Entry 1KMB (X-ray diffraction, 2.10 A resolution); this record covers chains 2 and 3 of the 3 polymer chains in the assembly.

# Chain 2 (and 3)
Name: Mannose-binding protein-A
Organism: Rattus norvegicus
Notes: fragment: clostripain fragment; chain 3 of this document is another copy of the same molecule, construct and numbering; everything in this record applies to it too
UniProt: P19999 (MBL1_RAT); residues 73-221 here correspond to UniProt positions 90-238 (UniProt number = residue number + 17)
Sequence (149 residues; row label = number of the first residue in the row):
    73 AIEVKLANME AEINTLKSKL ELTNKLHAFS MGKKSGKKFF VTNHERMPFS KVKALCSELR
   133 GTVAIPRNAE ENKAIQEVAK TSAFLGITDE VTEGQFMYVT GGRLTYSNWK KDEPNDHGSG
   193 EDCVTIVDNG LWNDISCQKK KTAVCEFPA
Disulfides: Cys128-Cys217, Cys195-Cys209
Differences from the reference sequence: engineered mutation Lys211 (Ala228 in P19999), Lys212 (Ser229 in P19999), Lys213 (His230 in P19999)
Metal / ion sites: Ca2+ site 1: Asp161, Glu165, Asp188, Glu193, Asp194; Ca2+ site 2: Glu165, Asp194; Ca2+ site 3: Glu185, Asn187, Glu193, Asn205, Asp206
Curated features (UniProtKB/Swiss-Prot):
  - region: Glu185 to Glu193 (Calcium-dependent carbohydrate binding)
  - binding site (Ca(2+)): Asp161, Glu165, Glu185, Asn187, Asp188, Glu193, Asp194, Asn205, Asp206

# Interface between chain 2 and chain 3
Pairs across the interface - 43 pairs, chain 2 then chain 3:
  Ile74(2) with Ile74(3), hydrophobic; Glu75(3); Leu78(3), hydrophobic
  Leu78(2) with Leu78(3), hydrophobic
  Met81(2) with Leu78(3); Met81(3), hydrophobic; Glu82(3); Ile85(3), hydrophobic
  Glu84(2) with Lys89(3), salt bridge
  Ile85(2) with Ile85(3), hydrophobic
  Leu88(2) with Leu88(3), hydrophobic; Lys89(3); Leu92(3), hydrophobic
  Lys91(2) with Leu92(3); Asn96(3)
  Leu92(2) with Leu92(3), hydrophobic
  Leu94(2) with Glu130(3); Leu131(3), hydrophobic; Arg132(3)
  Thr95(2) with Leu92(3); Asn96(3), hydrogen bond
  Lys97(2) with Glu130(3), salt bridge; Leu131(3)
  Leu98(2) with His99(3); Met103(3), hydrophobic; Leu131(3); Phe219(3), hydrophobic
  His99(2) with His99(3)
  Phe101(2) with Val113(3); Thr114(3); Asn115(3); Leu127(3), hydrophobic; Leu131(3), hydrophobic; Ala215(3); Cys217(3), hydrophobic
  Ser102(2) with His99(3), hydrogen bond; Met103(3); Val113(3)
  Gly104(2) with Asn115(3)
  Lys105(2) with Asn115(3), hydrogen bond (backbone-side chain)
  Lys106(2) with Asn115(3), hydrogen bond (side chain-backbone); Glu117(3)
  Ser107(2) with Glu117(3), hydrogen bond
Also at the interface, not in a pair above, chain 2 (20 interface residues in all): Lys77
Also at the interface, not in a pair above, chain 3 (27 interface residues in all): Glu93, Thr95, His116, Met119

# Summary
The interface between chain 2 and chain 3 involves 20 residues on one side and 27 on the other, with 5
hydrogen bonds and 2 salt bridges. Polar pairs include Glu84(2)-Lys89(3), Lys97(2)-Glu130(3) and
Thr95(2)-Asn96(3). From UniProt: 9 Ca2+-binding residues on chain 2.
Both chains are Mannose-binding protein-A (Rattus norvegicus). Entry 1KMB (Selectin-like mutant of
mannose-binding protein A) was determined by X-ray diffraction, deposited together with 2KMB, 3KMB and 4KMB.
